Entry 7V01 (electron microscopy, 3.67 A resolution); this record covers chains F and U of the 10 polymer chains in the assembly.

== Chain F ==
Molecule: CRISPR system single-strand-specific deoxyribonuclease Cas10/Csm1 (subtype III-A)
Organism: Staphylococcus epidermidis RP62A
Reference sequence: Q5HK89 (Q5HK89_STAEQ); residue numbers follow UniProt; this construct covers 1-757
Chain sequence (757 residues; numbered 1 to 757; the number before each row is that of its first residue):
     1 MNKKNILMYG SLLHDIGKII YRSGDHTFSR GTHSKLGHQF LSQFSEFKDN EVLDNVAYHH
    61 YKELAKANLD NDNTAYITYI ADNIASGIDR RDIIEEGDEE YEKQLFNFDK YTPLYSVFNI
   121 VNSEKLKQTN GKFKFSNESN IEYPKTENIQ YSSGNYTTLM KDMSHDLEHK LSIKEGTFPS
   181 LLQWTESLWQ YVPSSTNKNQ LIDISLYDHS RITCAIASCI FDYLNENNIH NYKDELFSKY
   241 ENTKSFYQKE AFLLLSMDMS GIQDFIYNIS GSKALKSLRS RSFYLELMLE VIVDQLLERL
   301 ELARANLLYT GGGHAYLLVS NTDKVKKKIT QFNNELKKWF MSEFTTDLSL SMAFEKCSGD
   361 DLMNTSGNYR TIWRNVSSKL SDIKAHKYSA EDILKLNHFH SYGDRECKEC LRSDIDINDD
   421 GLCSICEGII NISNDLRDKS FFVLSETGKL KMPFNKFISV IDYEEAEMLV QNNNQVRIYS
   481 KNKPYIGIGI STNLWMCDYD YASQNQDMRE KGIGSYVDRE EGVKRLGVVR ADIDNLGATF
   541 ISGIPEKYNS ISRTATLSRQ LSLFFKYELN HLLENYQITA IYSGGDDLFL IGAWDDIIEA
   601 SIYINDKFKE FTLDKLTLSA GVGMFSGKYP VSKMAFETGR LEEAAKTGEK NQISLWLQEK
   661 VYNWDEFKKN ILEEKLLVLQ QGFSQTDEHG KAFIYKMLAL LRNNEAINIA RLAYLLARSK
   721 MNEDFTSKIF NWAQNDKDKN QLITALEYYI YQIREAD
Disordered / not traced: 87-104, 135-146, 637-663, 751-757
Cystine bridges: Cys410-Cys426
Residues lining bound ligands:
  - ATP (adenosine-5'-triphosphate), molecule 1: Asp258, Met259, Ser260, Gly261, Ile262, Gln263, Ile266, Ser282, Leu285, Glu286, Gly312, Gly313, Lys384, Tyr582, Asp586, Asp587
  - ATP, molecule 2: Tyr309, His314, Asp532, Ile533, Asp534, Leu536, Gly537, Phe540, Ser558, Leu561, Ser562, Gly585, Asp586, Ser619

== Chain U ==
Molecule: 37-nt RNA strand
Notes: fragment: CRISPR self RNA target
Sequence (37 nucleotides; numbered 0 to 36; the number before each row is that of its first residue; numbering starts at 0):
     0 ACUGAUGAUU UAUAUACUUC GGCAUACGUG UUCUCGU
Disordered / not traced: 0-6, 23, 33-36

== Interface between chain F and chain U ==
Contacting residue pairs (21):
  Ser270(F) - U30(U)  phosphate contact
  Ser270(F) - U31(U)  hydrogen bond to the phosphate
  Gly271(F) - U31(U)  hydrogen bond to the phosphate
  Ser272(F) - U30(U)  phosphate contact
  Lys408(F) - U31(U)  phosphate contact
  Lys408(F) - C32(U)  salt bridge to the phosphate
  Lys524(F) - C26(U)  salt bridge to the phosphate
  Ser626(F) - G29(U)  base contact
  Gly627(F) - G29(U)  base contact
  Lys628(F) - U28(U)  phosphate contact
  Lys628(F) - G29(U)  salt bridge to the phosphate
  Lys628(F) - U30(U)  phosphate contact
  Tyr629(F) - G29(U)  hydrogen bond to the base
  Asp687(F) - C22(U)  phosphate contact
  Glu688(F) - G20(U)  hydrogen bond to the sugar
  Glu688(F) - G21(U)  sugar contact
  Glu688(F) - C22(U)  sugar contact
  His689(F) - C22(U)  sugar contact
  Gly690(F) - C22(U)  hydrogen bond to the sugar
  Lys720(F) - C19(U)  sugar contact
  Lys720(F) - G20(U)  salt bridge to the phosphate
Interface residues without a listed pair, chain F (15 interface residues in all): Asp420

== Summary ==
15 residues of chain F and 10 residues of chain U are in contact; the contacts include 5 hydrogen bonds and 4
salt bridges. Polar pairs include Tyr629(F)-G29(U), Glu688(F)-G20(U) and Gly690(F)-C22(U). Ligands of chain F:
ATP.
Here chain F is CRISPR system single-strand-specific deoxyribonuclease Cas10/Csm1 (subtype III-A)
(Staphylococcus epidermidis RP62A) and chain U is a 37-nt RNA strand. Entry 7V01 (Staphylococcus epidermidis
RP62a CRISPR short effector complex with self RNA target and ATP) was determined by electron microscopy (same
publication as 7UZW, 7UZX, 7UZY, 7UZZ, 7V00 and 7V02).
